PDB entry 7QJD | electron microscopy, 7.10 A resolution (low resolution: residue-level contacts below are approximate; hydrogen-bond / salt-bridge calls are withheld) | chains K and Y of the 42 polymer chains in the assembly

[Chain K]
Name: Gamma-tubulin complex component 4
Organism: Homo sapiens
Reference sequence: Q9UGJ1 (GCP4_HUMAN); numbering as in UniProt (aligned over 1-667)
Sequence (667 residues; row label = number of the first residue in the row):
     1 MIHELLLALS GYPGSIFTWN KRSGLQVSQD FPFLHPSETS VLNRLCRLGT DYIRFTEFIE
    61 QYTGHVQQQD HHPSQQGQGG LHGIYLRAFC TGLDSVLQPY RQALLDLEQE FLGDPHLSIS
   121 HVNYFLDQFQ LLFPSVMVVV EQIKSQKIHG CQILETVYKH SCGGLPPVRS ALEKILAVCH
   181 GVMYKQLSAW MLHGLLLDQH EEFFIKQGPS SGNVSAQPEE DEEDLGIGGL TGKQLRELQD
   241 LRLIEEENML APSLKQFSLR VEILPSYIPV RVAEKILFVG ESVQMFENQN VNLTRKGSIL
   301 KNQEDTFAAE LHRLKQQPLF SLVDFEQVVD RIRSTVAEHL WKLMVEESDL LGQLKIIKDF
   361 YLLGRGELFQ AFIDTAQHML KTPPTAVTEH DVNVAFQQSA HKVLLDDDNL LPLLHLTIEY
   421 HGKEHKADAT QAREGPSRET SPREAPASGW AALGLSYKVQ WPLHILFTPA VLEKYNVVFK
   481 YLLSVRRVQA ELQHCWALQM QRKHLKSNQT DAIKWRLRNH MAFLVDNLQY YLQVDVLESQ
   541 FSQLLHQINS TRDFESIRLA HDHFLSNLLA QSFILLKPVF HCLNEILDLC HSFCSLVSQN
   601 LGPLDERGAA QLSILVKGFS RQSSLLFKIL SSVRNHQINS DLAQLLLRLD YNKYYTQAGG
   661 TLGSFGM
Disordered / not traced: 70-75, 207-252, 292-299, 423-447, 503-508, 632-635, 658-667

[Chain Y]
Name: Tubulin gamma-1 chain
Organism: Homo sapiens
Reference sequence: P23258 (TBG1_HUMAN); residue numbers follow UniProt; this construct covers 1-451
Sequence (451 residues; each row starts with the number of its first residue):
     1 MPREIITLQL GQCGNQIGFE FWKQLCAEHG ISPEGIVEEF ATEGTDRKDV FFYQADDEHY
    61 IPRAVLLDLE PRVIHSILNS PYAKLYNPEN IYLSEHGGGA GNNWASGFSQ GEKIHEDIFD
   121 IIDREADGSD SLEGFVLCHS IAGGTGSGLG SYLLERLNDR YPKKLVQTYS VFPNQDEMSD
   181 VVVQPYNSLL TLKRLTQNAD CVVVLDNTAL NRIATDRLHI QNPSFSQINQ LVSTIMSAST
   241 TTLRYPGYMN NDLIGLIASL IPTPRLHFLM TGYTPLTTDQ SVASVRKTTV LDVMRRLLQP
   301 KNVMVSTGRD RQTNHCYIAI LNIIQGEVDP TQVHKSLQRI RERKLANFIP WGPASIQVAL
   361 SRKSPYLPSA HRVSGLMMAN HTSISSLFER TCRQYDKLRK REAFLEQFRK EDMFKDNFDE
   421 MDTSREIVQQ LIDEYHAATR PDYISWGTQE Q
Disordered / not traced: 1-2, 42-44, 94-100, 178-179, 280-286, 307-312, 448-451
UniProt features mapped onto this chain:
  - binding site (GTP): Ala-142 to Gly-148
  - modified residue: Ser-131 (Phosphoserine)

[Chain K / chain Y interface]
Contacting residue pairs (78):
  Glu-367(K) / Arg-47(Y)
  Glu-367(K) / Leu-243(Y)
  Glu-367(K) / Pro-246(Y)
  Glu-367(K) / Asn-251(Y)
  Asp-374(K) / Arg-3(Y)
  Lys-402(K) / Asp-49(Y)
  Leu-404(K) / Asp-49(Y)
  Leu-404(K) / Gln-54(Y)
  Leu-404(K) / Tyr-60(Y)
  Arg-486(K) / Tyr-248(Y)
  Gln-489(K) / Met-249(Y)
  Gln-489(K) / Asp-252(Y)
  Gln-493(K) / Ile-254(Y)
  Gln-493(K) / Ala-258(Y)
  Trp-496(K) / Ile-257(Y)
  Trp-496(K) / Ala-258(Y)
  Trp-496(K) / Ile-261(Y)
  Ala-497(K) / Ile-254(Y)
  Leu-498(K) / Lys-163(Y)
  Met-500(K) / Asp-200(Y)
  Met-500(K) / Pro-264(Y)
  Gln-501(K) / Asn-158(Y)
  Gln-501(K) / Pro-162(Y)
  Gln-501(K) / Asp-200(Y)
  Ile-513(K) / Thr-263(Y)
  Ile-513(K) / Glu-434(Y)
  Arg-516(K) / Pro-262(Y)
  Arg-516(K) / Pro-264(Y)
  Leu-517(K) / Pro-262(Y)
  Leu-517(K) / Thr-263(Y)
  Leu-517(K) / Trp-351(Y)
  His-520(K) / Ala-258(Y)
  His-520(K) / Ser-259(Y)
  His-520(K) / Ile-261(Y)
  His-520(K) / Pro-262(Y)
  Phe-523(K) / Gly-255(Y)
  Phe-523(K) / Ala-258(Y)
  Phe-523(K) / Ser-259(Y)
  Leu-524(K) / Pro-353(Y)
  Leu-524(K) / Gln-357(Y)
  Asn-527(K) / Met-249(Y)
  Asn-527(K) / Ser-259(Y)
  Tyr-530(K) / Tyr-248(Y)
  Tyr-531(K) / Met-249(Y)
  Tyr-531(K) / Asn-250(Y)
  Val-534(K) / Tyr-248(Y)
  Glu-538(K) / Tyr-248(Y)
  Glu-538(K) / Leu-360(Y)
  Asn-639(K) / His-334(Y)
  Ser-640(K) / His-334(Y)
  Ala-643(K) / His-334(Y)
  Ala-643(K) / Leu-337(Y)
  Ala-643(K) / Gln-338(Y)
  Leu-646(K) / Gln-338(Y)
  Leu-646(K) / Arg-341(Y)
  Leu-647(K) / Leu-337(Y)
  Leu-647(K) / Ser-355(Y)
  Leu-647(K) / Ile-356(Y)
  Arg-648(K) / Pro-353(Y)
  Arg-648(K) / Ser-355(Y)
  Leu-649(K) / Arg-341(Y)
  Asp-650(K) / Ile-340(Y)
  Asp-650(K) / Arg-341(Y)
  Asp-650(K) / Phe-348(Y)
  Tyr-651(K) / Tyr-317(Y)
  Tyr-651(K) / Ile-320(Y)
  Tyr-651(K) / Asn-347(Y)
  Tyr-651(K) / Phe-348(Y)
  Tyr-651(K) / Ile-349(Y)
  Tyr-651(K) / Gly-352(Y)
  Tyr-651(K) / Ala-354(Y)
  Tyr-651(K) / Ser-355(Y)
  Asn-652(K) / Phe-348(Y)
  Lys-653(K) / Pro-350(Y)
  Lys-653(K) / Trp-351(Y)
  Lys-653(K) / Gly-352(Y)
  Tyr-654(K) / Pro-353(Y)
  Tyr-655(K) / Arg-341(Y)
Also at the interface, not in a pair above, chain K (42 interface residues in all): Leu-363, Gly-364, Arg-365, Gly-366, Val-403, His-494
Also at the interface, not in a pair above, chain Y (58 interface residues in all): Lys-48, Asp-159, Leu-165, Gln-197, Tyr-245, Gly-247, Leu-260, Ile-318, Lys-335, Glu-342, Lys-344, Ala-346, Tyr-443

[Summary]
42 residues of chain K face 58 of chain Y across their interface. UniProt lists 7 GTP-binding residues on
chain Y.
Here chain K is Gamma-tubulin complex component 4 and chain Y is Tubulin gamma-1 chain, both from Homo
sapiens. Entry 7QJD (Structure of recombinant human gamma-Tubulin Ring Complex without actin) was determined
by electron microscopy together with 7QJ0, 7QJ1, 7QJ2, 7QJ3, 7QJ4 and 7QJE from the same study.
